6X16 - chains A and C of the 3 polymer chains in the assembly; structure by electron microscopy, 3.39 A resolution.

# Chain A (and C)
Name: Glutamate transporter homologue GltPh
From: Pyrococcus horikoshii
Notes: chain C of this document is another copy of the same molecule, construct and numbering; everything in this record applies to it too
Sequence (422 residues; each row starts with the number of its first residue):
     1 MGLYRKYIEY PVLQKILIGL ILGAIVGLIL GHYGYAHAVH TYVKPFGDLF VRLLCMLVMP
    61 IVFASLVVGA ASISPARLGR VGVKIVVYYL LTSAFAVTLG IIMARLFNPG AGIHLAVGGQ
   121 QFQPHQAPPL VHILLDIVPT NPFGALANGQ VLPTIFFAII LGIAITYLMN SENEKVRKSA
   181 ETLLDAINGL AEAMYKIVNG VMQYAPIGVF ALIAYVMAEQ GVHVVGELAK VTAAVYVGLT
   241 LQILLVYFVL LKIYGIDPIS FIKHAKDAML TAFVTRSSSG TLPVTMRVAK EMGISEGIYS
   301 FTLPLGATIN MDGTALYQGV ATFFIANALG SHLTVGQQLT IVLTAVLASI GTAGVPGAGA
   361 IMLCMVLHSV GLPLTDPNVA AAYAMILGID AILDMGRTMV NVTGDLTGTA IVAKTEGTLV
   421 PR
Disordered / not traced: 1, 418-422
Modified positions: Met-1 (N-formylmethionine; FME)
Small-molecule neighbours:
  - 6OU ([(2R)-1-[2-azanylethoxy(oxidanyl)phosphoryl]oxy-3-hexadecanoyloxy-propan-2-yl] (Z)-octadec-9-enoate), molecule 1: Tyr-4, Tyr-7, Ile-8, Leu-49, Leu-53, Lys-196, Ile-197, Asn-199, Gly-200, Val-201, Gln-203, Tyr-204, Ile-207
  - 6OU, molecule 2: Ile-160, Ile-163, Ala-164, Tyr-167
  - (3S)-3-(benzyloxy)-L-aspartic acid (TB1): Arg-276, Ser-277, Ser-278, Met-311, Thr-314, Ala-348, Ser-349, Thr-352, Gly-354, Val-355, Pro-356, Gly-357, Ala-358, Gly-359, Met-362, Asp-394, Arg-397, Thr-398, Asn-401
From the paper describing this entry:
  - binding site for (3S)-3-(benzyloxy)-L-aspartic acid: Met-311, Met-362, Asn-401

# Interface between chain A and chain C
Contacting residue pairs (44):
  Val-131(A) with Pro-45(C), hydrophobic
  Leu-135(A) with Pro-45(C); Asp-48(C); Leu-49(C), hydrophobic; Arg-52(C), hydrogen bond (backbone-side chain)
  Asp-136(A) with Arg-52(C), salt bridge
  Val-138(A) with Leu-49(C), hydrophobic; Arg-52(C), hydrogen bond (backbone-side chain)
  Pro-139(A) with Arg-52(C); Met-56(C)
  Thr-140(A) with Arg-52(C), hydrogen bond; Cys-55(C); Met-56(C)
  Asn-141(A) with Met-59(C); Ala-147(C); Asn-148(C); Gly-149(C)
  Pro-142(A) with Met-56(C)
  Phe-143(A) with Pro-60(C), hydrophobic; Leu-146(C)
  Gly-144(A) with Ala-147(C)
  Ala-147(A) with Ala-147(C), hydrophobic
  Phe-157(A) with Met-194(C), hydrophobic
  Ile-160(A) with Ile-197(C), hydrophobic
  Leu-161(A) with Ala-193(C), hydrophobic; Met-194(C), hydrophobic
  Ala-164(A) with Ala-193(C); Ile-197(C), hydrophobic
  Ile-165(A) with Ala-193(C), hydrophobic
  Tyr-167(A) with Lys-196(C), hydrogen bond (backbone-side chain)
  Leu-168(A) with Gly-189(C); Glu-192(C); Ala-193(C)
  Lys-175(A) with Asn-188(C)
  Val-176(A) with Glu-192(C)
  Lys-178(A) with Asp-185(C)
  Ser-179(A) with Asp-185(C); Asn-188(C), hydrogen bond; Gly-189(C)
  Thr-182(A) with Thr-182(C); Asp-185(C)
  Leu-183(A) with Ala-186(C); Gly-189(C); Leu-190(C)
Other interface residues (no listed pair), chain A (26 interface residues in all): Phe-156, Ala-180
Other interface residues (no listed pair), chain C (24 interface residues in all): Leu-53

# Summary
The interface between chain A and chain C involves 26 residues on one side and 24 on the other; the contacts
include 5 hydrogen bonds and 1 salt bridge. Among the polar pairs are Asp-136(A)/Arg-52(C),
Leu-135(A)/Arg-52(C) and Val-138(A)/Arg-52(C). From the paper: a binding site for
(3S)-3-(benzyloxy)-L-aspartic acid at Met-311(A), Met-362(A) and Asn-401(A).
Chain A and chain C are both Glutamate transporter homologue GltPh (Pyrococcus horikoshii); the structure,
Inward-facing state of the glutamate transporter homologue GltPh in complex with TBOA, was determined by
electron microscopy (same publication as 6X12, 6X13, 6X14, 6X15 and 6X17).
